7MKD - chains J and P of the 9 polymer chains in the assembly; structure by electron microscopy, 3.20 A resolution.

== Chain J ==
Molecule: DNA-directed RNA polymerase subunit beta'
From: Escherichia coli
Notes: EC 2.7.7.6
Reference sequence: A0A4S1NBU2 (A0A4S1NBU2_ECOLX); numbering as in UniProt (aligned over 1-1407)
Sequence (1407 residues; row label = number of the first residue in the row):
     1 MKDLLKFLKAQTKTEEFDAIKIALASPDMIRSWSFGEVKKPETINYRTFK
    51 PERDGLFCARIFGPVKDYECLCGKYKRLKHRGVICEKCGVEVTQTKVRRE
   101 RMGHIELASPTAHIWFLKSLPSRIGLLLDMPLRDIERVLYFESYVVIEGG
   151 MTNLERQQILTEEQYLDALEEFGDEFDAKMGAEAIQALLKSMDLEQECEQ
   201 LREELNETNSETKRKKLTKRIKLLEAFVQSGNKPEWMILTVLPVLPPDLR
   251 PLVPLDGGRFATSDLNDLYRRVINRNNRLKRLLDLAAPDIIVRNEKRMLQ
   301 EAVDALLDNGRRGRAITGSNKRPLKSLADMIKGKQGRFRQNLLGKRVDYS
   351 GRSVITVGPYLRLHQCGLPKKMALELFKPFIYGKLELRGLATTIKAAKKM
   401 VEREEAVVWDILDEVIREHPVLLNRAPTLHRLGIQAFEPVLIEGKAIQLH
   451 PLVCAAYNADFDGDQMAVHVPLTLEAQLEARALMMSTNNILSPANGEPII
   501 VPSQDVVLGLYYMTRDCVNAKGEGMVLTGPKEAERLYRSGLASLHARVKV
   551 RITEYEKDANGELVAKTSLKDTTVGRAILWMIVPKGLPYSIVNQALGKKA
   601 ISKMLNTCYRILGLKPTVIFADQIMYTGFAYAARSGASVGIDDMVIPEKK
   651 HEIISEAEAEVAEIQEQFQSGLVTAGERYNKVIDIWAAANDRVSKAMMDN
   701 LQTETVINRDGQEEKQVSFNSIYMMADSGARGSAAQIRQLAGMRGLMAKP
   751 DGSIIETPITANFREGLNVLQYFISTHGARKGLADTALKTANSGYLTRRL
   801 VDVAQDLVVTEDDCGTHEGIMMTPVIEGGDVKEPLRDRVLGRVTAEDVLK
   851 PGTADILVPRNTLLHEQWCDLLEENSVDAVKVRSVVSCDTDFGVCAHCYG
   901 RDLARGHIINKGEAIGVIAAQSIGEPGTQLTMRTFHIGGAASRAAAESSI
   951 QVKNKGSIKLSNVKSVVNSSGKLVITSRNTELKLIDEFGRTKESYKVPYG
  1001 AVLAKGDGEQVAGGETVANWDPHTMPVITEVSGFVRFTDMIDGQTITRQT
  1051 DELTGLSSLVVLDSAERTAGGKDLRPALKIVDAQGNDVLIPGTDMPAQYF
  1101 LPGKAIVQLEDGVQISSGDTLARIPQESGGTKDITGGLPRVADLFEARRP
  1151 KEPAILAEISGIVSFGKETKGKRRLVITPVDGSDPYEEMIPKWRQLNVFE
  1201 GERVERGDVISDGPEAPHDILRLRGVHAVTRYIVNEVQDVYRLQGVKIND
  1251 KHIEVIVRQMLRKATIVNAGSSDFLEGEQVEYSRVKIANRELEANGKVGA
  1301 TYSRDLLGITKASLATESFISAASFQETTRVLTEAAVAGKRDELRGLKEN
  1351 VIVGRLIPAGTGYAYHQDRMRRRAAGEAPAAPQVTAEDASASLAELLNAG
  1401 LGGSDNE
Not modelled in the structure: 1-15, 932-947, 1127-1134, 1376-1407
Differences from the reference sequence: conflict Val1384 (Met in A0A4S1NBU2)
Metal / ion sites: Zn2+ site 1: Cys70, Cys72, Cys85; Mg2+: Asp460, Asp462, Asp464; Zn2+ site 2: Cys814, Cys888, Cys895, Cys898
Small-molecule neighbours: chapso (1N7): Leu255, Asp256, Arg259

== Chain P ==
Molecule: Nontemplate strand of lambda PR promoter DNA
Sequence (90 nucleotides; row label = number of the first residue in the row):
     1 GGATAAATATCTAACACCGTGCGTGTTGACTATTTTACCTCTGGCGGTGA
    51 TAATGGTTGCATGTACTAAGGAGGTTGTATGTCGACCTCG
Not modelled in the structure: 1-15, 84-90

== How chain J and chain P interact ==
Residue-residue contacts (12; chain J residue first):
  Tyr46(J) with DG44(P), hydrogen bond to the phosphate
  Arg47(J) with DG44(P), salt bridge to the phosphate
  Arg133(J) with DG71(P), salt bridge to the phosphate
  Arg314(J) with DT57(P), base contact; DT58(P), sugar contact
  Arg1148(J) with DC66(P), sugar contact; DT67(P), phosphate contact
  Thr1169(J) with DT76(P), hydrogen bond to the phosphate
  Lys1170(J) with DT75(P), salt bridge to the phosphate; DT76(P), phosphate contact
  Gly1171(J) with DT76(P), phosphate contact
  Arg1174(J) with DG77(P), salt bridge to the phosphate
Other interface residues (no listed pair), chain J (10 interface residues in all): Lys1311
Other interface residues (no listed pair), chain P (10 interface residues in all): DA68

== Overview ==
The chain J/chain P interface involves 10 residues from each chain; the contacts include 2 hydrogen bonds and
4 salt bridges. Polar pairs include Tyr46(J)-DG44(P), Thr1169(J)-DT76(P) and Arg47(J)-DG44(P). Chain J binds
chapso. Cys70(J), Cys72(J) and Cys85(J) coordinate Zn2+ site 1.
Here chain J is DNA-directed RNA polymerase subunit beta' (Escherichia coli) and chain P is Nontemplate strand
of lambda PR promoter DNA. Entry 7MKD (Cryo-EM structure of Escherichia coli RNA polymerase bound to lambda PR
promoter DNA (class 1)) was determined by electron microscopy, deposited together with 7MKE, 7MKI and 7MKJ.
